PDB entry 7GVA | X-ray diffraction, 1.85 A resolution | chains A and D

Chain A:
Protein: B-cell lymphoma 6 protein
Source organism: Homo sapiens
UniProt: P41182 (BCL6_HUMAN); residues 5-129 here = UniProt positions 5-129
Sequence (128 residues; numbered 2 to 129; the number before each row is that of its first residue):
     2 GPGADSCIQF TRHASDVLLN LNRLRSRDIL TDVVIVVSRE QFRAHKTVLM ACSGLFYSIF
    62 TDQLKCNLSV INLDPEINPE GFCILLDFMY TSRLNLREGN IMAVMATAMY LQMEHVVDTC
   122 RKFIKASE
Not modelled in the structure: 2-5
Construct notes: expression tag (2-4)
Swiss-Prot annotation at these positions:
  - mutagenesis: Asn21 (N21K: Abolishes interaction with NCOR2 and HDAC2, no effect on interaction with CTBP1 and transcriptional autoinhibition; when associated with A-116 and 376-Q--Q-379), Ser59 (S59A: Abolished ubiquitination by the SCF(FBXL17) complex), His116 (H116A: Abolishes interaction with NCOR2 and HDAC2, no effect on interaction with CTBP1 and transcriptional autoinhibition; when associated with K-21 and 376-Q--Q-379)
Ligand contacts: A1ACL (5-[(5,6-dichloropyrimidin-4-yl)amino]-1,3-dihydro-2H-indol-2-one): Asn21, Arg24, Leu25, Arg28, Met51, Ala52, Cys53, Ser54, Gly55, Tyr58, Gln113, Met114, Glu115

Chain D:
Protein: WVIP tetrapeptide
Sequence (6 residues; numbered 0 to 5; the number before each row is that of its first residue; numbering starts at 0):
     0 XWVIPA
Modified residues: ACE (acetyl group) at position 0

Interface between chain A and chain D:
Contacting residue pairs - 11 pairs, chain A then chain D:
  Cys8(A) - Pro4(D)
  Ile9(A) - Trp1(D)  hydrophobic
  Ile9(A) - Val2(D)
  Gln10(A) - ACE_0(D)
  Gln10(A) - Trp1(D)
  Gln10(A) - Val2(D)  hydrogen bond (backbone-backbone)
  Gln10(A) - Pro4(D)
  Phe11(A) - ACE_0(D)
  Phe11(A) - Trp1(D)
  Thr12(A) - ACE_0(D)  hydrogen bond (backbone-backbone)
  Thr12(A) - Val2(D)
Other interface residues (no listed pair), chain D (5 interface residues in all): Ile3

In short:
Chain A and chain D each contribute 5 residues to their interface; the contacts include 2 hydrogen bonds.
Main-chain hydrogen bonds include Gln10(A)-Val2(D) and Thr12(A)-ACE_0(D). Ligands of chain A: compound A1ACL.
From UniProt: 3 mutagenesis sites on chain A.
Here chain A is B-cell lymphoma 6 protein (Homo sapiens) and chain D is WVIP tetrapeptide. Entry 7GVA (Crystal
Structure of B-cell lymphoma 6 protein BTB domain in complex with ligand 3 at 5.80 ...) was determined by
X-ray diffraction together with 7GUD, 7GUE, 7GUF, 7GUG, 7GUH, 7GUI and 126 further entries from the same
study.
